4WA3 - chain A; structure by X-ray diffraction, 1.80 A resolution.

# Chain A
Molecule: Neuraminidase
Organism: Influenza A virus (A/harbor seal/Massachusetts/1/2011(H3N8))
UniProt: I6NW33 (I6NW33_9INFA); residue numbers follow UniProt; this construct covers 81-468
Amino-acid sequence (388 residues; row label = number of the first residue in the row):
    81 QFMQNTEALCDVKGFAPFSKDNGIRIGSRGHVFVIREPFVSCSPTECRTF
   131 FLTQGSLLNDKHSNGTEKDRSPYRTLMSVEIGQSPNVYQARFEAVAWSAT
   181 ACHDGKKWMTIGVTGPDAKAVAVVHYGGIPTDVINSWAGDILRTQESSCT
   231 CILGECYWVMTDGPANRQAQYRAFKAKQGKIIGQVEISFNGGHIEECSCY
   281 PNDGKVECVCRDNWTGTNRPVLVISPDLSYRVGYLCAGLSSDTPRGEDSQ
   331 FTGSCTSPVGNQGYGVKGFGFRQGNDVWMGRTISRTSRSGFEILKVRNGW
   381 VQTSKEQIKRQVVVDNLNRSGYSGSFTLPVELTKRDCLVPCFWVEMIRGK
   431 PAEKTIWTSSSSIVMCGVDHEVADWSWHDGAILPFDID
Sequence notes: conflict Gln84 (Asn in I6NW33), Gly313 (Arg in I6NW33), Asn396 (Asp in I6NW33)
Cystine bridges: Cys90-Cys417, Cys122-Cys127, Cys182-Cys229, Cys231-Cys236, Cys277-Cys290, Cys279-Cys288, Cys316-Cys335, Cys421-Cys446
Ion coordination: Ca2+: Asp292, Gly296, Asp322, Tyr344
Small-molecule neighbours: N-acetylglucosamine (NAG; 2-acetamido-2-deoxy-beta-D-glucopyranose): Asn144, Thr146, Ile436, Ile467
Reported in the primary citation:
  - Ca2+ coordination: Gly296, Asp322, Tyr344
  - post-translational modification sites: Asn144
  - catalytic residues: Arg116, Asp149, Arg150, Arg223, Glu275, Arg291, Arg368, Tyr402 (by similarity / conservation)

# Summary
Chain A binds N-acetylglucosamine. Asp292, Gly296, Asp322 and Tyr344 coordinate Ca2+. From the paper:
catalytic residues Arg116, Asp149 and Arg150 among others; Ca2+ coordination by Gly296, Asp322 and Tyr344.
Chain A is Neuraminidase (Influenza A virus (A/harbor seal/Massachusetts/1/2011(H3N8))); the structure, The
crystal structure of neuraminidase from a H3N8 influenza virus isolated from New England harbor seals, was
determined by X-ray diffraction together with 4WA1, 4WA2, 4WA4 and 4WA5 from the same study.
